Entry 3TM9 (X-ray diffraction, 1.72 A resolution); this record covers chain A.

# Chain A
Name: Bacterial hemoglobin
From: Vitreoscilla stercoraria
Reference sequence: P04252 (BAHG_VITST); numbering as in UniProt (aligned over 1-146)
Chain sequence (146 residues; numbered 1 to 146; the number before each row is that of its first residue):
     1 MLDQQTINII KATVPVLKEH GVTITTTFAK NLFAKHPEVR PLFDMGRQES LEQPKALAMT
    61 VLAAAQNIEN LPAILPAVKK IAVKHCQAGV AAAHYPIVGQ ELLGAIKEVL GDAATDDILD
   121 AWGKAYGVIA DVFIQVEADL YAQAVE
Differences from the reference sequence: engineered mutation Ala29 (Tyr in P04252)
UniProt features mapped onto this chain:
  - binding site (heme b): Gln53, His85
Bound ions: heme Fe near His85 (its only coordinating residue here)
Residues lining bound ligands: heme (HEM): Val39, Leu42, Phe43, Gln53, Ala56, Leu57, Thr60, Val61, Ile81, Lys84, His85, Ala88, Val90, His94, Tyr95, Val98, Tyr126, Ile129, Phe133
From the paper describing this entry:
  - conformationally variable residues (loop rearrangement, order/disorder transition): Met45, Ser50 to Lys55
  - interface residues: Met45, Asn67

# In short
Chain A binds heme. UniProt lists heme b-binding residues Gln53 and His85. From the paper: interface residues
Met45 and Asn67; conformational variability at Met45 and Ser50.
Chain A is Bacterial hemoglobin (Vitreoscilla stercoraria); the structure, Y29A mutant of Vitreoscilla
stercoraria hemoglobin, was determined by X-ray diffraction, deposited together with 3TM3.
